Entry 5S4P (X-ray diffraction, 2.29 A resolution); this record covers chains C and E of the 6 polymer chains in the assembly.

== Chain C ==
Molecule: Tubulin alpha-1B chain
Source organism: Bos taurus
UniProtKB: P81947 (TBA1B_BOVIN); residues 1-451 here = UniProt positions 1-451
Sequence (451 residues; row label = number of the first residue in the row):
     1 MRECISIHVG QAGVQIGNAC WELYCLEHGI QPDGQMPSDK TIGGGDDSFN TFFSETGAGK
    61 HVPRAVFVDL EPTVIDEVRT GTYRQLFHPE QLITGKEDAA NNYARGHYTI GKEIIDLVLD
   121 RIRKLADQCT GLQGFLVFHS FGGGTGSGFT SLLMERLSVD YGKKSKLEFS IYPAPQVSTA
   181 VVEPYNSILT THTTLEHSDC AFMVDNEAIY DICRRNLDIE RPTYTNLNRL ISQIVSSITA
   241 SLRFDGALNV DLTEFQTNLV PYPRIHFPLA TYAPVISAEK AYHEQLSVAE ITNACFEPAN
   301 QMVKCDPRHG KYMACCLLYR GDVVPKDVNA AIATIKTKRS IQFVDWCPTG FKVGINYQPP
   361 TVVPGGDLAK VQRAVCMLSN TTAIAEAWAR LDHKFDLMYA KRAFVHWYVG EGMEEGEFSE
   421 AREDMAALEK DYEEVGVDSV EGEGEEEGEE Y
Disordered / not traced: 441-451
Metal / ion sites: Ca2+ site 1: Asp39, Thr41, Gly44, Glu55; Ca2+ site 2: Tyr282 (shared with 1 residue of chain B)
Small-molecule neighbours:
  - GTP (guanosine-5'-triphosphate): Gly10, Gln11, Ala12, Gln15, Ile16, Asp69, Asp98, Ala99, Ala100, Asn101, Ser140, Gly142, Gly143, Gly144, Thr145, Gly146, Ile171, Pro173, Val177, Ser178, Thr179, Glu183, Asn206, Tyr224, Leu227, Asn228, Ile231
  - WNY (1-[4-(4-chlorophenyl)piperazin-1-yl]ethan-1-one), molecule 1: Arg215, Asn216, Asp218, Pro274, Val275, Ile276, Lys280, Glu284, Leu286, Glu290, Ile291, Ala294
  - WNY, molecule 2: Ala247, Leu248, Asn249, Val250, Pro325, Val328, Asn329, Val353, Gly354, Ile355
  - WNY, molecule 3: Phe351, Lys352, Val353

== Chain E ==
Molecule: Stathmin-4
Source organism: Rattus norvegicus
UniProtKB: P63043 (STMN4_RAT); residues 5-145 here correspond to UniProt positions 49-189 (UniProt number = residue number + 44)
Sequence (143 residues; row label = number of the first residue in the row):
     3 MADMEVIELN KCTSGQSFEV ILKPPSFDGV PEFNASLPRR RDPSLEEIQK KLEAAEERRK
    63 YQEAELLKHL AEKREHEREV IQKAIEENNN FIKMAKEKLA QKMESNKENR EAHLAAMLER
   123 LQEKDKHAEE VRKNKELKEE ASR
Disordered / not traced: 3-5, 29-43, 144-145
Differences from the reference sequence: initiating methionine (3); expression tag (4)
UniProt features mapped onto this chain:
  - modified residue: Ser46 (Phosphoserine)

== Interface between chain C and chain E ==
Pairs across the interface (34; chain C residue first):
  His107(C) with Lys104(E); Met105(E)
  Tyr108(C) with Lys104(E); Met105(E), hydrophobic; Asn108(E)
  Thr109(C) with Arg112(E)
  Lys112(C) with Met105(E)
  Leu152(C) with Leu101(E), hydrophobic
  Glu155(C) with Leu101(E); Lys104(E), salt bridge
  Arg156(C) with Leu101(E)
  Ser158(C) with Phe93(E); Ile94(E)
  Val159(C) with Ile94(E); Ala97(E), hydrophobic; Lys98(E)
  Gly162(C) with Asn90(E); Ile94(E)
  Lys163(C) with Asn90(E), hydrogen bond (backbone-side chain); Phe93(E)
  Thr193(C) with Lys104(E)
  Glu196(C) with Phe93(E); Lys100(E), salt bridge
  His197(C) with Phe93(E)
  Val409(C) with His115(E), hydrogen bond (backbone-side chain)
  Gly410(C) with Arg112(E)
  Glu411(C) with Asn108(E), hydrogen bond (backbone-side chain); Arg112(E), salt bridge
  Gly412(C) with Asn108(E), hydrogen bond (backbone-side chain); Asn111(E), hydrogen bond (backbone-side chain); Arg112(E)
  Met413(C) with Asn108(E)
  Glu414(C) with Ser107(E); Asn111(E), hydrogen bond
Interface residues without a listed pair, chain C (21 interface residues in all): Glu417
Interface residues without a listed pair, chain E (15 interface residues in all): Glu89

== In short ==
The interface between chain C and chain E involves 21 residues on one side and 15 on the other; the contacts
include 6 hydrogen bonds and 3 salt bridges. Among the polar pairs are Glu155(C)-Lys104(E),
Glu196(C)-Lys100(E) and Glu411(C)-Arg112(E).
Chain C is Tubulin alpha-1B chain (Bos taurus) and chain E is Stathmin-4 (Rattus norvegicus); the structure,
Tubulin-Z275165822-complex, was determined by X-ray diffraction (same publication as 5S4L, 5S4M, 5S4N, 5S4O,
5S4Q, 5S4R and 52 further entries).
